PDB entry 7OVK | X-ray diffraction, 2.05 A resolution | chain A

[Chain A]
Molecule: Dual specificity mitogen-activated protein kinase kinase 7
From: Homo sapiens
Notes: EC 2.7.12.2
UniProt: O14733 (MP2K7_HUMAN); residues 117-424 here correspond to UniProt positions 101-408 (UniProt number = residue number - 16)
Amino-acid sequence (318 residues; row label = number of the first residue in the row):
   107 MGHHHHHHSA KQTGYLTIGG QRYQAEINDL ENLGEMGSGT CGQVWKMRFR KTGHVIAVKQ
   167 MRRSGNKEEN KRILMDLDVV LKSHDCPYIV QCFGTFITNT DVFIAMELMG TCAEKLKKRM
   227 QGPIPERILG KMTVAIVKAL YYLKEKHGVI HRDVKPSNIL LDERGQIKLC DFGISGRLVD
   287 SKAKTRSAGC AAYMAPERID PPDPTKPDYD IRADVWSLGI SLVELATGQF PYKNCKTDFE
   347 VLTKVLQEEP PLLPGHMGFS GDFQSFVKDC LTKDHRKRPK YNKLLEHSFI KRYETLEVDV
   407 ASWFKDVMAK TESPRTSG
Unresolved in the structure: 107-117, 144-147, 279-318, 418-424
Covalently attached groups: compound 2I5 linked to Cys-218
Sequence notes: initiating methionine (107); expression tag (108-116)
Residues lining bound ligands: 2I5 (1-[(3R)-3-[4-azanyl-3-[1-(5-bromanyl-2-oxidanyl-phenyl)-1,2,3-triazol-4-yl]pyrazolo[3,4-d]pyrimidin-1-yl]piperidin-1-yl]propan-1-one): Met-142, Gly-143, Val-150, Ala-163, Lys-165, Ile-179, Asp-182, Leu-183, Val-186, Val-196, Ile-210, Met-212, Glu-213, Leu-214, Met-215, Lys-221, Ser-263, Leu-266, Asp-277
Curated features (UniProtKB/Swiss-Prot):
  - region: His-393 to Lys-416 (DVD domain)
  - active site: Asp-259 (Proton acceptor)
  - binding site (ATP): Met-142 to Val-150, Lys-165
  - modified residue: Ser-287 (Phosphoserine), Thr-291 (Phosphothreonine)
Reported in the primary citation:
  - binding site for 2I5: Glu-213, Met-215, Cys-218, Asp-277
  - conformationally variable residues: Asp-182

[Overview]
Covalently linked compound 2I5: at Cys-218. Curated annotation (UniProt) lists active-site residue Asp-259 and
10 ATP-binding residues. From the paper: a binding site for 2I5 at Glu-213, Met-215 and Cys-218 among others;
conformational variability at Asp-182.
Chain A is Dual specificity mitogen-activated protein kinase kinase 7 (Homo sapiens); the structure, Protein
kinase MKK7 in complex with 5-bromo-2-hydroxyphenyl-substituted pyrazolopyrimidine, was determined by X-ray
diffraction, deposited together with 7OVI, 7OVJ, 7OVL, 7OVM and 7OVN.
